1BWA - chains A and B; structure by X-ray diffraction, 1.90 A resolution.

== Chain A (and B) ==
Molecule: Protein (HIV-1 protease)
From: Human immunodeficiency virus 1
Notes: EC 3.4.23.16; chain B of this document is another copy of the same molecule, construct and numbering; everything in this record applies to it too
UniProt: P04585 (POL_HV1H2); residues 1-99 here correspond to UniProt positions 57-155 (UniProt number = residue number + 56)
Chain sequence (99 residues; each row starts with the number of its first residue):
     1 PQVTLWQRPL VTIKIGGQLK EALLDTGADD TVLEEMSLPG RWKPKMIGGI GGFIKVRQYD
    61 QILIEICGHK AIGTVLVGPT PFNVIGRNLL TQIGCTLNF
Sequence notes: engineered mutation Phe82 (Val138 in P04585), Val84 (Ile140 in P04585)
Residues lining bound ligands: XV6 ([4R-(4alpha,5alpha,6beta,7beta)]-3,3'-[[tetrahydro-5,6-dihydroxy-2-oxo-4,7-bis(phenylmethyl)-1H-1,3-diazepine-1,3(2h)-d iyl] bis(methylene)]bis[n-2-thiazolylbenzamide]): Asp25, Gly27, Ala28, Asp29, Asp30, Val32, Lys45, Ile47, Gly48, Gly49, Ile50, Pro81, Val84

== How chain A and chain B interact ==
Pairs across the interface - 91 pairs, chain A then chain B:
  Pro1(A) - Leu97(B)
  Pro1(A) - Asn98(B)
  Pro1(A) - Phe99(B)  hydrogen bond (backbone-backbone)
  Gln2(A) - Thr96(B)  hydrogen bond
  Gln2(A) - Leu97(B)
  Gln2(A) - Asn98(B)  hydrogen bond
  Val3(A) - Thr96(B)
  Val3(A) - Leu97(B)  hydrogen bond (backbone-backbone)
  Leu5(A) - Arg87(B)  hydrogen bond (backbone-side chain)
  Leu5(A) - Thr91(B)  hydrogen bond (backbone-side chain)
  Leu5(A) - Cys95(B)
  Trp6(A) - Arg87(B)
  Trp6(A) - Thr91(B)
  Gln7(A) - Arg87(B)
  Arg8(A) - Thr26(B)  hydrogen bond (side chain-backbone)
  Arg8(A) - Gly27(B)  hydrogen bond (side chain-backbone)
  Arg8(A) - Ala28(B)
  Arg8(A) - Asp29(B)  salt bridge
  Arg8(A) - Arg87(B)
  Pro9(A) - Thr26(B)
  Pro9(A) - Arg87(B)
  Leu23(A) - Gly27(B)
  Leu24(A) - Thr26(B)  hydrogen bond (backbone-side chain)
  Leu24(A) - Leu97(B)  hydrophobic
  Leu24(A) - Phe99(B)  hydrophobic
  Asp25(A) - Asp25(B)
  Asp25(A) - Thr26(B)
  Asp25(A) - Gly27(B)  hydrogen bond (side chain-backbone)
  Thr26(A) - Pro9(B)
  Thr26(A) - Leu24(B)  hydrogen bond (side chain-backbone)
  Thr26(A) - Asp25(B)
  Thr26(A) - Thr26(B)  hydrogen bond (side chain-backbone)
  Thr26(A) - Leu97(B)
  Gly27(A) - Leu23(B)
  Gly27(A) - Leu24(B)
  Gly27(A) - Asp25(B)
  Asp29(A) - Arg8(B)  salt bridge
  Gly49(A) - Ile50(B)
  Ile50(A) - Val32(B)  hydrophobic
  Ile50(A) - Gly49(B)
  Ile50(A) - Ile50(B)  hydrogen bond (backbone-backbone)
  Ile50(A) - Gly52(B)
  Ile50(A) - Ile54(B)  hydrophobic
  Ile50(A) - Thr80(B)
  Gly51(A) - Gly51(B)
  Gly51(A) - Gly52(B)
  Gly51(A) - Ile54(B)
  Gly52(A) - Ile50(B)
  Gly52(A) - Gly51(B)
  Ile54(A) - Ile50(B)  hydrophobic
  Ile54(A) - Gly51(B)
  Cys67(A) - Phe99(B)  hydrophobic
  His69(A) - Phe99(B)
  Thr80(A) - Ile50(B)
  Pro81(A) - Ile50(B)
  Arg87(A) - Leu5(B)  hydrogen bond (side chain-backbone)
  Arg87(A) - Trp6(B)  hydrogen bond (side chain-backbone)
  Arg87(A) - Gln7(B)
  Arg87(A) - Arg8(B)
  Leu90(A) - Leu5(B)  hydrophobic
  Thr91(A) - Leu5(B)
  Thr91(A) - Trp6(B)
  Ile93(A) - Phe99(B)
  Gly94(A) - Asn98(B)
  Cys95(A) - Leu5(B)
  Cys95(A) - Leu97(B)  hydrophobic
  Cys95(A) - Asn98(B)
  Cys95(A) - Phe99(B)  hydrophobic
  Thr96(A) - Gln2(B)
  Thr96(A) - Val3(B)  hydrogen bond (side chain-backbone)
  Thr96(A) - Thr4(B)
  Thr96(A) - Thr96(B)
  Thr96(A) - Leu97(B)
  Thr96(A) - Asn98(B)  hydrogen bond (backbone-backbone)
  Leu97(A) - Pro1(B)
  Leu97(A) - Gln2(B)
  Leu97(A) - Val3(B)  hydrogen bond (backbone-backbone)
  Leu97(A) - Leu24(B)  hydrophobic
  Leu97(A) - Thr96(B)
  Leu97(A) - Leu97(B)  hydrophobic
  Asn98(A) - Pro1(B)
  Asn98(A) - Gln2(B)  hydrogen bond
  Asn98(A) - Gly94(B)
  Asn98(A) - Cys95(B)
  Asn98(A) - Thr96(B)  hydrogen bond (backbone-backbone)
  Asn98(A) - Asn98(B)  hydrogen bond
  Phe99(A) - Pro1(B)  hydrogen bond (backbone-backbone)
  Phe99(A) - Val3(B)  hydrophobic
  Phe99(A) - Cys67(B)  hydrophobic
  Phe99(A) - Ile93(B)  hydrophobic
  Phe99(A) - Cys95(B)  hydrophobic
Interface residues without a listed pair, chain A (38 interface residues in all): Thr4, Val11, Ile47, Phe53, Val84
Interface residues without a listed pair, chain B (38 interface residues in all): Val11, Ile47, Phe53, Pro81, Leu90

== Summary ==
Chain A and chain B each contribute 38 residues to their interface, with 22 hydrogen bonds and 2 salt bridges.
Polar pairs include Arg8(A)-Asp29(B), Gln2(A)-Thr96(B) and Gln2(A)-Asn98(B). Bound to chain A: compound XV6.
Chain A and chain B are both Protein (HIV-1 protease) (Human immunodeficiency virus 1); the structure, HIV-1
protease (V82F/I84V) double mutant complexed with XV638 of dupont pharmaceuticals, was determined by X-ray
diffraction, deposited together with 1BV7, 1BV9 and 1BWB.
